PDB entry 5FGI | X-ray diffraction, 2.90 A resolution | chains O and P of the 28 polymer chains in the assembly

== Chain O ==
Protein: Proteasome subunit alpha type-2
Source organism: Saccharomyces cerevisiae (strain ATCC 204508 / S288c)
Notes: EC 3.4.25.1
UniProt: P23639 (PSA2_YEAST); numbering as in UniProt (aligned over 1-250)
Chain sequence (250 residues; numbered 1 to 250; the number before each row is that of its first residue):
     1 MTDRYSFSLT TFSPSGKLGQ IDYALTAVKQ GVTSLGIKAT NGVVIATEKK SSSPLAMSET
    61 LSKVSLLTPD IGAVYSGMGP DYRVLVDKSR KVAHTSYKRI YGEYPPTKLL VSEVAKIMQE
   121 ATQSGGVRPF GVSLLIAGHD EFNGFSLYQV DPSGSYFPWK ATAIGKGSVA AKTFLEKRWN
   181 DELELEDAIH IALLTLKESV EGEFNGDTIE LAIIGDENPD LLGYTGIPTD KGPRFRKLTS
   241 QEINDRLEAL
Not modelled in the structure: 1
UniProt features mapped onto this chain:
  - cross-link: Lys108 (Glycyl lysine isopeptide (Lys-Gly) (interchain with G-Cter in ubiquitin))

== Chain P ==
Protein: Proteasome subunit alpha type-3
Source organism: Saccharomyces cerevisiae (strain ATCC 204508 / S288c)
Notes: EC 3.4.25.1
UniProt: P23638 (PSA3_YEAST); residues 0-257 here correspond to UniProt positions 1-258 (UniProt number = residue number + 1)
Chain sequence (258 residues; row label = number of the first residue in the row; numbering starts at 0):
     0 MGSRRYDSRT TIFSPEGRLY QVEYALESIS HAGTAIGIMA SDGIVLAAER KVTSTLLEQD
    60 TSTEKLYKLN DKIAVAVAGL TADAEILINT ARIHAQNYLK TYNEDIPVEI LVRRLSDIKQ
   120 GYTQHGGLRP FGVSFIYAGY DDRYGYQLYT SNPSGNYTGW KAISVGANTS AAQTLLQMDY
   180 KDDMKVDDAI ELALKTLSKT TDSSALTYDR LEFATIRKGA NDGEVYQKIF KPQEIKDILV
   240 KTGITKKDED EEADEDMK
Not modelled in the structure: 0, 245-257
UniProt features mapped onto this chain:
  - cross-link (Glycyl lysine isopeptide (Lys-Gly)): Lys99 (interchain with G-Cter in ubiquitin), Lys198 (interchain with G-Cter in ubiquitin), Lys230 (interchain with G-Cter in ubiquitin)

== Interface between chain O and chain P ==
Residue-residue contacts (60):
  Arg4(O) - Ser2(P)  hydrogen bond (backbone-side chain)
  Tyr5(O) - Ser2(P)
  Tyr5(O) - Tyr5(P)
  Ser6(O) - Gly125(P)
  Ser6(O) - Leu127(P)
  Phe7(O) - Ser2(P)
  Phe7(O) - Tyr5(P)
  Phe7(O) - Asp6(P)
  Phe7(O) - Gly126(P)
  Ser8(O) - Gly126(P)  hydrogen bond (backbone-backbone)
  Ser8(O) - Leu127(P)
  Ser8(O) - Arg128(P)  hydrogen bond (side chain-backbone)
  Thr10(O) - Arg128(P)
  Thr11(O) - Ser7(P)
  Thr11(O) - Thr9(P)
  Thr11(O) - Gln20(P)
  Phe12(O) - Gln20(P)  hydrogen bond (backbone-side chain)
  Phe12(O) - Tyr23(P)
  Phe12(O) - Ala24(P)  hydrophobic
  Phe12(O) - Arg128(P)
  Phe12(O) - Pro129(P)
  Phe12(O) - Gly131(P)
  Ser13(O) - Tyr23(P)
  Pro14(O) - Tyr23(P)  hydrophobic
  Pro14(O) - Glu26(P)
  Ser15(O) - Glu26(P)
  Ser15(O) - His30(P)
  Gly16(O) - Tyr23(P)
  Gly16(O) - Ser27(P)  hydrogen bond (backbone-side chain)
  Lys38(O) - Glu57(P)  salt bridge
  Ser112(O) - Glu84(P)
  Lys116(O) - Ile85(P)
  Gln119(O) - Ala81(P)
  Gln119(O) - Asp82(P)  hydrogen bond
  Gln119(O) - Ile85(P)
  Gln119(O) - Arg128(P)
  Thr122(O) - Arg128(P)  hydrogen bond (backbone-side chain)
  Gln123(O) - Tyr121(P)
  Gln123(O) - Leu127(P)
  Gln123(O) - Arg128(P)  hydrogen bond (side chain-backbone)
  Gln123(O) - Phe130(P)
  Gly125(O) - Leu127(P)
  Ser153(O) - Ala81(P)
  Gly154(O) - Ala81(P)
  Ser155(O) - Ala81(P)
  Tyr156(O) - Glu84(P)  hydrogen bond
  Pro158(O) - Leu56(P)
  Pro158(O) - Glu57(P)  hydrogen bond (backbone-backbone)
  Pro158(O) - Thr60(P)
  Pro158(O) - Ser61(P)
  Trp159(O) - Ser53(P)
  Trp159(O) - Leu55(P)
  Trp159(O) - Leu56(P)
  Lys160(O) - Thr54(P)
  Lys160(O) - Leu55(P)  hydrogen bond (backbone-backbone)
  Lys160(O) - Leu56(P)
  Lys160(O) - Glu57(P)
  Ala161(O) - Leu55(P)
  Leu175(O) - Leu55(P)  hydrophobic
  Glu176(O) - Thr54(P)
Also at the interface, not in a pair above, chain O (34 interface residues in all): Leu18, Ser124, Tyr148, Phe157, Trp179
Also at the interface, not in a pair above, chain P (32 interface residues in all): Leu79, Thr80

== In short ==
34 residues of chain O face 32 of chain P across their interface, with 11 hydrogen bonds and 1 salt bridge.
Among the polar pairs are Lys38(O)-Glu57(P), Arg4(O)-Ser2(P) and Ser8(O)-Arg128(P).
Here chain O is Proteasome subunit alpha type-2 and chain P is Proteasome subunit alpha type-3, both from
Saccharomyces cerevisiae (strain ATCC 204508 / S288c). Entry 5FGI (Yeast 20S proteasome beta1-T1A beta2-T1A
double mutant in complex with Carfilzomib) was determined by X-ray diffraction, deposited together with 5CZ4,
5CZ5, 5CZ6, 5CZ7, 5CZ8, 5CZ9 and 16 further entries.
